PDB entry 4Y8N | X-ray diffraction, 2.60 A resolution | chains H and I of the 30 polymer chains in the assembly

[Chain H]
Name: Proteasome subunit beta type-2
Organism: Saccharomyces cerevisiae (strain ATCC 204508 / S288c)
Notes: EC 3.4.25.1
UniProt: P25043 (PSB2_YEAST); residues 1-232 here correspond to UniProt positions 30-261 (UniProt number = residue number + 29)
Amino-acid sequence (232 residues; row label = number of the first residue in the row):
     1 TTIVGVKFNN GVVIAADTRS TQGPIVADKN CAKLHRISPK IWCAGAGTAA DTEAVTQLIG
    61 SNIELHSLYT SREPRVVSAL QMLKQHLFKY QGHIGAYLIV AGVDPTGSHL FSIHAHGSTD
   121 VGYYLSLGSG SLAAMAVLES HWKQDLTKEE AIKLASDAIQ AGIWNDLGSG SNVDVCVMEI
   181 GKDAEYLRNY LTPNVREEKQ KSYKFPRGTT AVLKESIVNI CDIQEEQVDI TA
Not modelled in the structure: 227-232
UniProt features mapped onto this chain:
  - active site: Thr1 (Nucleophile)

[Chain I]
Name: Proteasome subunit beta type-3
Organism: Saccharomyces cerevisiae (strain ATCC 204508 / S288c)
Notes: EC 3.4.25.1
UniProt: P25451 (PSB3_YEAST); residues 0-204 here correspond to UniProt positions 1-205 (UniProt number = residue number + 1)
Amino-acid sequence (205 residues; row label = number of the first residue in the row; numbering starts at 0):
     0 MSDPSSINGG IVVAMTGKDC VAIACDLRLG SQSLGVSNKF EKIFHYGHVF LGITGLATDV
    60 TTLNEMFRYK TNLYKLKEER AIEPETFTQL VSSSLYERRF GPYFVGPVVA GINSKSGKPF
   120 IAGFDLIGCI DEAKDFIVSG TASDQLFGMC ESLYEPNLEP EDLFETISQA LLNAADRDAL
   180 SGWGAVVYII KKDEVVKRYL KMRQD
Not modelled in the structure: 0
UniProt features mapped onto this chain:
  - modified residue: Ser30 (Phosphoserine)
  - cross-link: Lys69 (Glycyl lysine isopeptide (Lys-Gly) (interchain with G-Cter in ubiquitin))
Metal / ion sites: Mg2+ site 1: Asp177, Ser180; Mg2+ site 2: Asp204 (shared with 3 residues of chain Y)

[Interface between chain H and chain I]
Pairs across the interface (58):
  Ile25(H) with Asp143(I); Phe146(I), hydrophobic
  Val26(H) with Phe146(I)
  Ala27(H) with Asp130(I); Phe146(I)
  Asp28(H) with Asp130(I)
  Lys29(H) with Glu150(I), salt bridge
  Ala49(H) with Cys128(I), hydrophobic
  Ala50(H) with Tyr95(I); Ile126(I), hydrophobic; Cys128(I), hydrophobic
  Asp51(H) with Tyr95(I), hydrogen bond; Arg98(I), salt bridge
  Ala54(H) with Tyr95(I)
  Tyr90(H) with Phe99(I), hydrophobic
  His93(H) with Arg98(I), hydrogen bond (backbone-side chain); Phe99(I)
  Ile94(H) with Phe99(I), hydrophobic
  Arg196(H) with Glu150(I), salt bridge
  Lys199(H) with Glu150(I); Ser151(I); Tyr153(I)
  Ser202(H) with Glu154(I)
  Tyr203(H) with Ser151(I); Leu152(I), hydrophobic
  Lys204(H) with Asp161(I), salt bridge
  Phe205(H) with Leu152(I), hydrophobic; Gln168(I)
  Arg207(H) with Glu160(I), salt bridge; Asp161(I), salt bridge
  Gly208(H) with Glu164(I), hydrogen bond (backbone-side chain)
  Thr209(H) with Glu164(I)
  Thr210(H) with Glu164(I), hydrogen bond; Ser167(I); Gln168(I), hydrogen bond; Leu199(I)
  Ala211(H) with Leu199(I); Lys200(I), hydrogen bond (backbone-backbone)
  Val212(H) with Tyr198(I)
  Leu213(H) with Tyr198(I), hydrogen bond (backbone-backbone); Leu199(I); Lys200(I)
  Lys214(H) with Lys196(I); Arg197(I); Tyr198(I), hydrogen bond (backbone-backbone)
  Glu215(H) with Lys196(I); Arg197(I), salt bridge
  Ser216(H) with Val195(I); Lys196(I), hydrogen bond (backbone-backbone)
  Ile217(H) with Val194(I)
  Val218(H) with His44(I); Val194(I), hydrogen bond (backbone-backbone); Lys196(I)
  Asn219(H) with His44(I)
  Ile220(H) with Gly46(I); Phe49(I), hydrophobic; Val194(I), hydrophobic
  Asp222(H) with Lys74(I), salt bridge
Interface residues without a listed pair, chain H (35 interface residues in all): Thr48, Pro206
Interface residues without a listed pair, chain I (36 interface residues in all): His47, Asp124, Glu158, Phe163, Thr165, Leu171, Tyr187

[Overview]
35 residues of chain H and 36 residues of chain I are in contact, with 10 hydrogen bonds and 8 salt bridges.
Polar pairs include Lys29(H)-Glu150(I), Asp51(H)-Arg98(I) and Arg196(H)-Glu150(I). From UniProt: active-site
residue Thr1(H) on chain H.
Chain H is Proteasome subunit beta type-2 and chain I is Proteasome subunit beta type-3, both from
Saccharomyces cerevisiae (strain ATCC 204508 / S288c); the structure, Yeast 20S proteasome beta7-delta7_Cter
mutant in complex with Ac-PAE-ep, was determined by X-ray diffraction (same publication as 4Y69, 4Y6A, 4Y6V,
4Y6Z, 4Y70, 4Y74 and 34 further entries).
